Entry 6PKI (X-ray diffraction, 2.29 A resolution); this record covers chains A and B.

Chain A (and B):
Protein: N-acetylglucosamine-1-phosphodiester alpha-N-acetylglucosaminidase
Source organism: Danio rerio
Notes: chain B of this document is another copy of the same molecule, construct and numbering; everything in this record applies to it too
UniProtKB: F1QSF9 (F1QSF9_DANRE); residues 39-336 here correspond to UniProt positions 58-355 (UniProt number = residue number + 19)
Chain sequence (309 residues; numbered 28 to 336; the number before each row is that of its first residue):
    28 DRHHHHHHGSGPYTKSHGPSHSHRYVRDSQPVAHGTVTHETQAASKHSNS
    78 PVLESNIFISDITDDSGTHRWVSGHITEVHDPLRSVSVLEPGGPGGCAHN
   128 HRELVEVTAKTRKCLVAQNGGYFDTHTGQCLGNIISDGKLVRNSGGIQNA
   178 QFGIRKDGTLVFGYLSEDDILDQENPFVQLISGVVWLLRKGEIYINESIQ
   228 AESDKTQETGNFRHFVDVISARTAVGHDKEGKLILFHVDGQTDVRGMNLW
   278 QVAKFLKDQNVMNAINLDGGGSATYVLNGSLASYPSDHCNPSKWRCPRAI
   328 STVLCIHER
Disordered / not traced: 28-35 (chain B: 28-35, 234-236)
Sequence notes: expression tag (28-38); engineered mutation Ser56 (Cys75 in F1QSF9), Ser230 (Cys249 in F1QSF9)
Cystine bridges: Cys124-Cys157, Cys141-Cys332, Cys316-Cys323
Covalently attached groups: N-acetylglucosamine (NAG) linked to Asn223, Asn305
Small-molecule neighbours:
  - 6-O-phosphono-alpha-D-mannopyranose (M6P): Gly36, Ser37, Thr269, Gly297, Gly298, Ser313, Asp314, Arg325
  - 2-acetamido-2-deoxy-alpha-D-glucopyranose (NDG): Ser37, Gly38, Pro39, Tyr149, Phe150, Thr152, Phe242, Ser247, Ala248, Arg249, Thr269, Asp295, Gly296, Gly297, Gly298, Ser299, Arg325

Chain A / chain B interface:
Pairs across the interface - 54 pairs, chain A then chain B:
  Asn83(A) - Trp321(B)
  Ile84(A) - Leu308(B)  hydrophobic
  Ile84(A) - Ser310(B)
  Ile84(A) - Tyr311(B)  hydrophobic
  Ile84(A) - Trp321(B)
  Ile84(A) - Arg322(B)  hydrogen bond (backbone-backbone)
  Phe85(A) - Trp321(B)  hydrophobic
  Ile86(A) - Arg272(B)
  Ile86(A) - Tyr311(B)  hydrophobic
  Ile86(A) - Pro312(B)
  Ile86(A) - Arg322(B)  hydrogen bond (backbone-side chain)
  Trp98(A) - Val271(B)  hydrophobic
  Trp98(A) - Arg272(B)
  Ser100(A) - Tyr311(B)
  Gly101(A) - Tyr311(B)
  His102(A) - Tyr311(B)
  Ile103(A) - Trp321(B)  hydrophobic
  His264(A) - Tyr311(B)
  Asp266(A) - Tyr311(B)  hydrogen bond
  Val271(A) - Trp98(B)  hydrophobic
  Arg272(A) - Ile86(B)
  Arg272(A) - Trp98(B)
  Gln286(A) - Trp321(B)
  Leu304(A) - Ser307(B)  hydrogen bond (backbone-side chain)
  Leu304(A) - Leu308(B)
  Asn305(A) - Ser307(B)
  Ser307(A) - Leu304(B)  hydrogen bond (side chain-backbone)
  Ser307(A) - Asn305(B)
  Ser307(A) - Ser307(B)
  Leu308(A) - Ile84(B)  hydrophobic
  Leu308(A) - Leu304(B)
  Leu308(A) - Ala309(B)
  Ala309(A) - Leu308(B)
  Ala309(A) - Ala309(B)  hydrophobic
  Ala309(A) - Tyr311(B)
  Ser310(A) - Ile84(B)
  Ser310(A) - Tyr311(B)
  Tyr311(A) - Ile84(B)  hydrophobic
  Tyr311(A) - Ile86(B)  hydrophobic
  Tyr311(A) - Ser100(B)
  Tyr311(A) - His102(B)
  Tyr311(A) - His264(B)
  Tyr311(A) - Asp266(B)  hydrogen bond
  Tyr311(A) - Ser310(B)
  Tyr311(A) - Tyr311(B)  hydrophobic
  Pro312(A) - Ile84(B)
  Pro312(A) - Ile86(B)
  Trp321(A) - Asn83(B)
  Trp321(A) - Ile84(B)
  Trp321(A) - Phe85(B)  hydrophobic
  Trp321(A) - Ile103(B)  hydrophobic
  Trp321(A) - Gln286(B)
  Arg322(A) - Ile84(B)  hydrogen bond (backbone-backbone)
  Arg322(A) - Ile86(B)  hydrogen bond (side chain-backbone)
Other interface residues (no listed pair), chain B (24 interface residues in all): Gly101

Summary:
The chain A/chain B interface involves 24 residues from each chain; the contacts include 8 hydrogen bonds.
Polar pairs include Ile86(A)-Arg322(B), Asp266(A)-Tyr311(B) and Leu304(A)-Ser307(B). Ligands of chain A:
2-acetamido-2-deoxy-alpha-D-glucopyranose and 6-O-phosphono-alpha-D-mannopyranose. Covalently linked
N-acetylglucosamine: at Asn223(A) and Asn305(A).
Both chains are N-acetylglucosamine-1-phosphodiester alpha-N-acetylglucosaminidase (Danio rerio). Entry 6PKI
(Zebrafish N-acetylglucosamine-1-phosphodiester alpha-N-acetylglucosaminidase (NAGPA) catalytic domain (C56S
C230S) in complex with N-acetyl-alpha-D-glucosamine (alpha-GlcNAc) and mannose 6-phosphate ...) was determined
by X-ray diffraction (same publication as 6PKG, 6PKH, 6PKU and 6PKY).
